6T21 - chains A and C of the 3 polymer chains in the assembly; structure by X-ray diffraction, 2.07 A resolution.

# Chain A
Name: 5-methylcytosine-specific restriction enzyme A
Organism: Escherichia coli (strain K12)
Notes: EC 3.1.21.-
UniProtKB: P24200 (MCRA_ECOLI); numbering as in UniProt (aligned over 1-143)
Amino-acid sequence (152 residues; numbered -8 to 143; the number before each row is that of its first residue; numbers below 1 keep their minus sign (Gly-8 is residue -8)):
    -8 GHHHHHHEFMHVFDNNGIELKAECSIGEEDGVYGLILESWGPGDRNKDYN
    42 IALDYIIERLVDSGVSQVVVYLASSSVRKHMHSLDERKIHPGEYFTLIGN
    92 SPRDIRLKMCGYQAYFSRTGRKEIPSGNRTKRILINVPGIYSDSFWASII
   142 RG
Disordered / not traced: -8 to -2
Differences from the reference sequence: expression tag (-8 to 0)
Reported in the primary citation:
  - binding site for the 10-nt DNA strand (chain C): Gly32
  - binding site for the 10-nt DNA strand: Trp31
  - mutagenesis - S30A (2- to 6-fold), W31A (2- to 6-fold), W31F (2- to 6-fold), W31H (2- to 6-fold), W31S (2- to 6-fold), W31Y (2- to 6-fold): decreased binding to DNA
  - mutagenesis - S30L (>50-fold), S30V (>50-fold), W31I (>50-fold), W31L (>50-fold), W31V (>50-fold): decreased binding to methylated DNA
  - mutagenesis - N119A: unchanged catalytic activity on methylated plasmid
  - mutagenesis - S30L, S30V: abolished catalytic activity
  - mutagenesis - W31A, W31F, W31H, W31Y: unchanged catalytic activity
  - mutagenesis - W31I, W31L, W31S, W31V: decreased catalytic activity

# Chain C
Molecule: 10-nt DNA strand
Organism: synthetic construct
Sequence (10 nucleotides; each row starts with the number of its first residue):
     1 TCATCGATTC
Modified positions: 5CM (5-methyl-2'-deoxy-cytidine-5'-monophosphate) at position 5

# Chain A / chain C interface
Residue-residue contacts - 28 pairs, chain A then chain C:
  Ser30(A) - DA3(C)  sugar contact
  Ser30(A) - DT4(C)  hydrogen bond to the phosphate
  Ser30(A) - 5CM_5(C)  base contact
  Trp31(A) - 5CM_5(C)  hydrogen bond to the base
  Gly32(A) - DT4(C)  base contact
  Gly32(A) - 5CM_5(C)  base contact
  Pro33(A) - DA3(C)  base contact
  Pro33(A) - DT4(C)  base contact
  Arg36(A) - DA3(C)  salt bridge to the phosphate
  Arg36(A) - DT4(C)  base contact
  Ser65(A) - DT4(C)  phosphate contact
  Ser65(A) - 5CM_5(C)  hydrogen bond to the phosphate
  Ser66(A) - DT4(C)  hydrogen bond to the phosphate
  Ser67(A) - DT4(C)  sugar contact
  Val68(A) - 5CM_5(C)  phosphate contact
  Ser108(A) - DG6(C)  phosphate contact
  Arg109(A) - DT4(C)  hydrogen bond to the base
  Arg109(A) - 5CM_5(C)  sugar contact
  Lys113(A) - DG6(C)  salt bridge to the phosphate
  Ser117(A) - DG6(C)  phosphate contact
  Gly118(A) - DG6(C)  base contact
  Gly118(A) - DA7(C)  base contact
  Asn119(A) - 5CM_5(C)  base contact
  Asn119(A) - DG6(C)  hydrogen bond to the base
  Asn119(A) - DA7(C)  base contact
  Thr121(A) - 5CM_5(C)  base contact
  Lys122(A) - 5CM_5(C)  phosphate contact
  Arg123(A) - DT4(C)  phosphate contact
Also at the interface, not in a pair above, chain A (20 interface residues in all): Leu63, Phe107

# Overview
Chain A and chain C form an interface of 20 and 5 residues respectively; the contacts include 6 hydrogen bonds
and 2 salt bridges. Polar pairs include Trp31(A)-5CM_5(C), Arg109(A)-DT4(C) and Asn119(A)-DG6(C). From the
paper: a binding site for the 10-nt DNA strand (chain C) at Gly32(A); S30A, W31A and W31F of chain A, among
others, reduce binding to DNA; 12 substitutions were tested in all.
Chain A is 5-methylcytosine-specific restriction enzyme A (Escherichia coli (strain K12)) and chain C is a
10-nt DNA strand (synthetic construct); the structure, N-terminal domain of EcoKMcrA restriction endonuclease
(NEco) in complex with T5mCGA target sequence, was determined by X-ray diffraction, deposited together with
6T22 and 6R64.
